Entry 8W9D (electron microscopy, 3.90 A resolution); this record covers chains f and i of the 18 polymer chains in the assembly.

# Chain f
Molecule: Histone H4
Organism: Homo sapiens
Reference sequence: P62805 (H4_HUMAN); residues 0-102 here correspond to UniProt positions 1-103 (UniProt number = residue number + 1)
Sequence (103 residues; numbered 0 to 102; the number before each row is that of its first residue; numbering starts at 0):
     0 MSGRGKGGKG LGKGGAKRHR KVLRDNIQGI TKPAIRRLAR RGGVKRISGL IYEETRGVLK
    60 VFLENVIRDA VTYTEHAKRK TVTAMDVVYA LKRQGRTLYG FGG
Not modelled in the structure: 0-20
UniProt features mapped onto this chain:
  - DNA-binding region: Lys16 to Lys20
  - modified residue: Ser1 (N-acetylserine), Arg3 (Asymmetric dimethylarginine), Lys5 (N6-(2-hydroxyisobutyryl)lysine), Lys8 (N6-(2-hydroxyisobutyryl)lysine), Lys12 (N6-(2-hydroxyisobutyryl)lysine), Lys16 (N6-(2-hydroxyisobutyryl)lysine), Lys20 (N6,N6,N6-trimethyllysine), Lys31 (N6-(2-hydroxyisobutyryl)lysine), Lys44 (N6-(2-hydroxyisobutyryl)lysine), Ser47 (Phosphoserine), Tyr51 (Phosphotyrosine), Lys59 (N6-(2-hydroxyisobutyryl)lysine), Lys77 (N6-(2-hydroxyisobutyryl)lysine), Lys79 (N6-(2-hydroxyisobutyryl)lysine), Thr80 (Phosphothreonine), Tyr88 (Phosphotyrosine), Lys91 (N6-(2-hydroxyisobutyryl)lysine)
  - cross-link (Glycyl lysine isopeptide (Lys-Gly)): Lys12 (interchain with G-Cter in SUMO2), Lys20 (interchain with G-Cter in SUMO2), Lys31 (interchain with G-Cter in SUMO2), Lys59 (interchain with G-Cter in SUMO2), Lys79 (interchain with G-Cter in SUMO2), Lys91 (interchain with G-Cter in SUMO2)

# Chain i
Molecule: 5-DNA
Organism: Homo sapiens
Sequence (147 nucleotides; each row starts with the number of its first residue; numbers below 1 keep their minus sign (DA-73 is residue -73)):
   -73 ATCAATATCC ACCTGCAGAT ACTACCAAAA GTGTATTTGG AAACTGCTCC ATCAAAAGGC
   -13 ATGTTCAGCT GGAATCCAGC TGAACATGCC TTTTGATGGA GCAGTTTCCA AATACACTTT
    47 TGGTAGTATC TGCAGGTGGA TATTGAT

# Chain f / chain i interface
Contacting residue pairs (10; chain f residue first):
  Arg45(f) - DT7(i)  sugar contact
  Arg45(f) - DG8(i)  phosphate contact
  Ile46(f) - DT7(i)  sugar contact
  Ile46(f) - DG8(i)  hydrogen bond to the phosphate
  Ser47(f) - DT7(i)  phosphate contact
  Gly48(f) - DT7(i)  phosphate contact
  Arg78(f) - DC28(i)  phosphate contact
  Lys79(f) - DG27(i)  salt bridge to the phosphate
  Lys79(f) - DC28(i)  hydrogen bond to the phosphate
  Thr80(f) - DC28(i)  hydrogen bond to the phosphate
Interface residues without a listed pair, chain f (9 interface residues in all): Arg39, Lys44

# In short
Chain f and chain i form an interface of 9 and 4 residues respectively, with 3 hydrogen bonds and 1 salt
bridge. Polar pairs include Ile46(f)-DG8(i), Lys79(f)-DC28(i) and Thr80(f)-DC28(i). UniProt lists a
DNA-binding region on chain f.
Chain f is Histone H4 and chain i is 5-DNA, both from Homo sapiens; the structure, Cryo-EM structure of the
Rpd3S-nucleosome complex from budding yeast in State 1, was determined by electron microscopy, deposited
together with 8W9C, 8W9E and 8W9F.
